8AGB - chains A and E of the 8 polymer chains in the assembly; structure by electron microscopy, 3.00 A resolution.

# Chain A
Molecule: Dolichyl-diphosphooligosaccharide--protein glycosyltransferase subunit STT3
Organism: Saccharomyces cerevisiae
Notes: EC 2.4.99.18
UniProt: P39007 (STT3_YEAST); numbering as in UniProt (aligned over 1-718)
Amino-acid sequence (718 residues; row label = number of the first residue in the row):
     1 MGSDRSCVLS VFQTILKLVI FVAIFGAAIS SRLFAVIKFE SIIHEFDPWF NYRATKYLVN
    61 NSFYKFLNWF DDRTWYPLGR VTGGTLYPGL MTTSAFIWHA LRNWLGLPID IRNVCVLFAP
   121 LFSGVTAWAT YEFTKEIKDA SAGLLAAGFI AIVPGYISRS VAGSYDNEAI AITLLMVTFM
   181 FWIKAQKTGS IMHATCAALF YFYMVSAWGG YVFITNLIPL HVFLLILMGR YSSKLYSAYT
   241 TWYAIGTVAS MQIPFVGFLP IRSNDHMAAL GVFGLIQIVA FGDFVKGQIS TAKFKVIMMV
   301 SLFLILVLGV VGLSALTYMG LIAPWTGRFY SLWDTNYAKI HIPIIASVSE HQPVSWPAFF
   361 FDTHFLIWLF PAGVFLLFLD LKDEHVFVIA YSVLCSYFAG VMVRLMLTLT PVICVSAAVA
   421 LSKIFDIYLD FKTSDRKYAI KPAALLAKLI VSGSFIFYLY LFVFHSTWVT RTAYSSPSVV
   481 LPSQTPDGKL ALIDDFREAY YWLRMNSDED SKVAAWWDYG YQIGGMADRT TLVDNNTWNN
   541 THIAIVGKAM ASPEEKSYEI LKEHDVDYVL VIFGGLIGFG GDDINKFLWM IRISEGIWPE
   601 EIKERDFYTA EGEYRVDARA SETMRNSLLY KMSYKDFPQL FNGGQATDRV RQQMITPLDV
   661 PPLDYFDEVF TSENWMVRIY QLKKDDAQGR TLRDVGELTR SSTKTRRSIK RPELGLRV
Not modelled in the structure: 1-6, 295-351, 433-439, 483-488
Glycans and other covalent adducts: glycan linked to N539
Ion coordination: Mn2+: D166 (together with ELU)
Small-molecule neighbours:
  - beta-D-mannopyranose / ELU / alpha-D-mannopyranose / N-acetylglucosamine / 2-acetamido-2-deoxy-alpha-D-glucopyranose: D47, V81, G84, T85, D166, N167, E168, W208, G209, G210, V212, F213, N216, L220, F255, L394, F398, R404, L405, Y521, N535, N536, T537, W538
  - palmitoyl-linoleoyl phosphatidylcholine (CPL; 1-palmitoyl-2-linoleoyl-sn-glycero-3-phosphocholine), molecule 1: V22, F25, G26, I29, S30, L33, I37
  - palmitoyl-linoleoyl phosphatidylcholine (CPL), molecule 2: I29, L33, V36, S41, I97, L101, L105, L107, I109, R112, N113, V114, L117, L121
  - palmitoyl-linoleoyl phosphatidylcholine (CPL), molecule 3: F63, Y64, L67, P88, T92, F96, L199, F202, Y203, S206, A249, Q252, I253, P254
  - palmitoyl-linoleoyl phosphatidylcholine (CPL), molecule 4: L105, L107, I109
  - phosphatidylethanolamine (PTY), molecule 1: L58, S62, F63, T92, A95, F96, H99
  - phosphatidylethanolamine (PTY), molecule 2: L220, L224, L227, M228, R230, F378, L381, A390, V393, L394
UniProt features mapped onto this chain:
  - region: W516 to D518 (Interacts with target acceptor peptide in protein substrate)
  - motif: E45 to D47 (DXD motif 1), D166 to E168 (DXD motif 2), S347 to E350 (SVSE motif), W516 to G520 (WWDYG motif), D583 to M590 (DK motif)
  - binding site (Mn(2+)): D47, D166, E168
  - binding site (dolichyl diphosphooligosaccharide): R404, Y521
  - site: D47 (Interacts with target acceptor peptide in protein substrate), R159 (Important for catalytic activity), E350 (Interacts with target acceptor peptide in protein substrate), K586 (Interacts with target acceptor peptide in protein substrate)
  - glycosylation (N-linked (GlcNAc...) asparagine): N60, N535, N539 (high mannose)
  - mutagenesis: D47 (D47A: Lethal; impairs the catalytic activity), R159 (R159A: Temperature sensitive and staurosporine sensitive), S160 (S160A: Temperature sensitive and staurosporine sensitive), G163 (G163R: Temperature sensitive and staurosporine sensitive), S164 (S164A: Temperature sensitive and staurosporine sensitive), D166 (D166A: Lethal; impairs the catalytic activity), E168 (E168Q: Lethal; impairs the catalytic activity), W208 (W208A: Lethal; abolishes interaction with OST1 and WBP1), G210 (G210D: Temperature sensitive and staurosporine sensitive), E350 (E350A: Lethal; impairs the catalytic activity), V393 (V393I: Staurosporine sensitive), R404 (R404A: Lethal; abolishes interaction with OST1 and WBP1), 10 further mutagenesis entries in UniProt
What the authors report for this chain:
  - binding site for the ligand ELU: W208, R404
  - binding site for 2-acetamido-2-deoxy-alpha-D-glucopyranose: Y521, N536
  - binding site for N-acetylglucosamine: T537

# Chain E
Molecule: Dolichyl-diphosphooligosaccharide--protein glycosyltransferase subunit 1
Organism: Saccharomyces cerevisiae
UniProt: P41543 (OST1_YEAST); numbering as in UniProt (aligned over 1-476)
Amino-acid sequence (476 residues; each row starts with the number of its first residue):
     1 MRQVWFSWIV GLFLCFFNVS SAAQYEPPAT WENVDYKRTI DVSNAYISET IEITIKNIAS
    61 EPATEYFTAF ESGIFSKVSF FSAYFTNEAT FLNSQLLANS TTAPGDDGES EIRYGIIQFP
   121 NAISPQEEVS LVIKSFYNTV GIPYPEHVGM SEEQHLLWET NRLPLSAYDT KKASFTLIGS
   181 SSFEEYHPPN DESLLGKANG NSFEFGPWED IPRFSSNETL AIVYSHNAPL NQVVNLRRDI
   241 WLSHWASTIQ FEEYYELTNK AAKLSKGFSR LELMKQIQTQ NMRQTHFVTV LDMLLPEGAT
   301 DHYFTDLVGL VSTSHAERDH FFIRPRFPIF GGWNYNFTVG WTNKLSDFLH VSSGSDEKFV
   361 ASIPILNGPP DTVYDNVELS VFLPEGAEIF DIDSPVPFTN VSIETQKSYF DLNKGHVKLT
   421 FSYRNLISQV ANGQVLIKYD YPKSSFFKKP LSIACYIFTA LMGVFVLKTL NMNVTN
Not modelled in the structure: 1-24, 99-110, 189-193, 475-476
Glycans and other covalent adducts: N-acetylglucosamine (NAG) linked to N336, N400
Small-molecule neighbours: palmitoyl-linoleoyl phosphatidylcholine (CPL; 1-palmitoyl-2-linoleoyl-sn-glycero-3-phosphocholine): W241, Q250, E252, Y409, F410, L412, I453, Y456

# Interface between chain A and chain E
Contacting residue pairs - 50 pairs, chain A then chain E:
  E40(A) - G309(E)
  E40(A) - L310(E)  hydrogen bond (side chain-backbone)
  W104(A) - Y456(E)
  L105(A) - L412(E)
  G106(A) - S408(E)
  G106(A) - Y409(E)
  G106(A) - F410(E)  hydrogen bond (backbone-backbone)
  G106(A) - L412(E)
  L107(A) - Y409(E)  hydrophobic
  L107(A) - F410(E)  hydrophobic
  P108(A) - S408(E)
  P108(A) - Y409(E)
  D494(A) - R326(E)  salt bridge
  R497(A) - V308(E)  hydrogen bond (side chain-backbone)
  R497(A) - G309(E)
  R497(A) - L310(E)  hydrogen bond (side chain-backbone)
  R497(A) - R326(E)
  E498(A) - R270(E)  salt bridge
  E498(A) - R326(E)
  Y501(A) - D306(E)  hydrogen bond
  Y501(A) - L307(E)
  Y501(A) - V308(E)  hydrophobic
  Y501(A) - F327(E)  hydrophobic
  Y501(A) - Y335(E)  hydrophobic
  Y501(A) - N336(E)  hydrogen bond (side chain-backbone)
  W502(A) - F327(E)  hydrophobic
  W502(A) - W333(E)
  R504(A) - L307(E)
  R504(A) - V308(E)
  M505(A) - N334(E)
  M505(A) - Y335(E)
  M505(A) - N336(E)
  N506(A) - F327(E)
  N506(A) - W333(E)
  N506(A) - N334(E)
  M526(A) - V308(E)
  D636(A) - L271(E)
  Q639(A) - L271(E)
  L640(A) - L271(E)  hydrophobic
  L640(A) - M274(E)  hydrophobic
  E668(A) - F268(E)
  V669(A) - F268(E)
  F670(A) - F268(E)  hydrophobic
  T671(A) - F268(E)
  T671(A) - R270(E)  hydrogen bond (backbone-side chain)
  S672(A) - R270(E)  hydrogen bond (backbone-side chain)
  E673(A) - R270(E)
  W675(A) - R270(E)
  W675(A) - L271(E)  hydrophobic
  W675(A) - M274(E)
Also at the interface, not in a pair above, chain A (27 interface residues in all): I42, I109
Also at the interface, not in a pair above, chain E (24 interface residues in all): G267, S269, K407, D411

# Overview
Chain A and chain E form an interface of 27 and 24 residues respectively, with 8 hydrogen bonds and 2 salt
bridges. Polar pairs include D494(A)-R326(E), E498(A)-R270(E) and E40(A)-L310(E). From the paper: a binding
site for the ligand ELU at W208(A) and R404(A); a binding site for 2-acetamido-2-deoxy-alpha-D-glucopyranose
at Y521(A) and N536(A).
Chain A is Dolichyl-diphosphooligosaccharide--protein glycosyltransferase subunit STT3 and chain E is
Dolichyl-diphosphooligosaccharide--protein glycosyltransferase subunit 1, both from Saccharomyces cerevisiae;
the structure, Structure of yeast oligosaccharylransferase complex with lipid-linked oligosaccharide bound,
was determined by electron microscopy together with 8AGC and 8AGE from the same study.
